1QVG - chains 0 and 2 of the 33 polymer chains in the assembly; structure by X-ray diffraction, 2.90 A resolution.

[Chain 0]
Molecule: 23S ribosomal RNA
Source organism: Haloarcula marismortui
Sequence (2922 nucleotides; row label = number of the first residue in the row):
     2 UUGGCUACUA UGCCAGCUGG UGGAUUGCUC GGCUCAGGCG CUGAUGAAGG ACGUGCCAAG
    62 CUGCGAUAAG CCAUGGGGAG CCGCACGGAG GCGAAGAACC AUGGAUUUCC GAAUGAGAAU
   122 CUCUCUAACA AUUGCUUCGC GCAAUGAGGA ACCCCGAGAA CUGAAACAUC UCAGUAUCGG
   182 GAGGAACAGA AAACGCAAUG UGAUGUCGUU AGUAACCGCG AGUGAACGCG AUACAGCCCA
   242 AACCGAAGCC CUCACGGGCA AUGUGGUGUC AGGGCUACCU CUCAUCAGCC GACCGUCUCG
   302 ACGAAGUCUC UUGGAACAGA GCGUGAUACA GGGUGACAAC CCCGUACUCG AGACCAGUAC
   362 GACGUGCGGU AGUGCCAGAG UAGCGGGGGU UGGAUAUCCC UCGCGAAUAA CGCAGGCAUC
   422 GACUGCGAAG GCUAAACACA ACCUGAGACC GAUAGUGAAC AAGUAGUGUG AACGAACGCU
   482 GCAAAGUACC CUCAGAAGGG AGGCGAAAUA GAGCAUGAAA UCAGUUGGCG AUCGAGCGAC
   542 AGGGCAUACA AGGUCCCUCG ACGAAUGACC GACGCGCGAG CGUCCAGUAA GACUCACGGG
   602 AAGCCGAUGU UCUGUCGUAC GUUUUGAAAA ACGAGCCAGG GAGUGUGUCU GCAUGGCAAG
   662 UCUAACCGGA GUAUCCGGGG AGGCACAGGG AAACCGACAU GGCCGCAGGG CUUUGCCCGA
   722 GGGCCGCCGU CUUCAAGGGC GGGGAGCCAU GUGGACACGA CCCGAAUCCG GACGAUCUAC
   782 GCAUGGACAA GAUGAAGCGU GCCGAAAGGC ACGUGGAAGU CUGUUAGAGU UGGUGUCCUA
   842 CAAUACCCUC UCGUGAUCUA UGUGUAGGGG UGAAAGGCCC AUCGAGUCCG GCAACAGCUG
   902 GUUCCAAUCG AAACAUGUCG AAGCAUGACC UCCGCCGAGG UAGUCUGUGA GGUAGAGCGA
   962 CCGAUUGGUG UGUCCGCCUC CGAGAGGAGU CGGCACACCU GUCAAACUCC AAACUUACAG
  1022 ACGCCGUUUG ACGCGGGGAU UCCGGUGCGC GGGGUAAGCC UGUGUACCAG GAGGGGAACA
  1082 ACCCAGAGAU AGGUUAAGGU CCCCAAGUGU GGAUUAAGUG UAAUCCUCUG AAGGUGGUCU
  1142 CGAGCCCUAG ACAGCCGGGA GGUGAGCUUA GAAGCAGCUA CCCUCUAAGA AAAGCGUAAC
  1202 AGCUUACCGG CCGAGGUUUG AGGCGCCCAA AAUGAUCGGG ACUCAAAUCC ACCACCGAGA
  1262 CCUGUCCGUA CCACUCAUAC UGGUAAUCGA GUAGAUUGGC GCUCUAAUUG GAUGGAAGUA
  1322 GGGGUGAAAA CUCCUAUGGA CCGAUUAGUG ACGAAAAUCC UGGCCAUAGU AGCAGCGAUA
  1382 GUCGGGUGAG AACCCCGACG GCCUAAUGGA UAAGGGUUCC UCAGCACUGC UGAUCAGCUG
  1442 AGGGUUAGCC GGUCCUAAGU CAUACCGCAA CUCGACUAUG ACGAAAUGGG AAACGGGUUA
  1502 AUAUUCCCGU GCCACUAUGC AGUGAAAGUU GACGCCCUGG GGUCGAUCAC GCUGGGCAUU
  1562 CGCCCAGUCG AACCGUCCAA CUCCGUGGAA GCCGUAAUGG CAGGAAGCGG ACGAACGGCG
  1622 GCAUAGGGAA ACGUGAUUCA ACCUGGGGCC CAUGAAAAGA CGAGCAUAGU GUCCGUACCG
  1682 AGAACCGACA CAGGUGUCCA UGGCGGCGAA AGCCAAGGCC UGUCGGGAGC AACCAACGUU
  1742 AGGGAAUUCG GCAAGUUAGU CCCGUACCUU CGGAAGAAGG GAUGCCUGCU CCGGAACGGA
  1802 GCAGGUCGCA GUGACUCGGA AGCUCGGACU GUCUAGUAAC AACAUAGGUG ACCGCAAAUC
  1862 CGCAAGGACU CGUACGGUCA CUGAAUCCUG CCCAGUGCAG GUAUCUGAAC ACCUCGUACA
  1922 AGAGGACGAA GGACCUGUCA ACGGCGGGGG UAACUAUGAC CCUCUUAAGG UAGCGUAGUA
  1982 CCUUGCCGCA UCAGUAGCGG CUUGCAUGAA UGGAUUAACC AGAGCUUCAC UGUCCCAACG
  2042 UUGGGCCCGG UGAACUGUAC AUUCCAGUGC GGAGUCUGGA GACACCCAGG GGGAAGCGAA
  2102 GACCCUAUGG AGCUUUACUG CAGGCUGUCG CUGAGACGUG GUCGCCGAUG UGCAGCAUAG
  2162 GUAGGAGACA CUACACAGGU ACCCGCGCUA GCGGGCCACC GAGUCAACAG UGAAAUACUA
  2222 CCCGUCGGUG ACUGCGACUC UCACUCCGGG AGGAGGACAC CGAUAGCCGG GCAGUUUGAC
  2282 UGGGGCGGUA CGCGCUCGAA AAGAUAUCGA GCGCGCCCUA UGGCUAUCUC AGCCGGGACA
  2342 GAGACCCGGC GAAGAGUGCA AGAGCAAAAG AUAGCUUGAC AGUGUUCUUC CCAACGAGGA
  2402 ACGCUGACGC GAAAGCGUGG UCUAGCGAAC CAAUUAGCCU GCUUGAUGCG GGCAAUUGAU
  2462 GACAGAAAAG CUACCCUAGG GAUAACAGAG UCGUCACUCG CAAGAGCACA UAUCGACCGA
  2522 GUGGCUUGCU ACCUCGAUGU CGGUUCCCUC CAUCCUGCCC GUGCAGAAGC GGGCAAGGGU
  2582 GAGGUUGUUC GCCUAUUAAA GGAGGUCGUG AGCUGGGUUU AGACCGUCGU GAGACAGGUC
  2642 GGCUGCUAUC UACUGGGUGU GUAAUGGUGU CUGACAAGAA CGACCGUAUA GUACGAGAGG
  2702 AACUACGGUU GGUGGCCACU GGUGUACCGG UUGUUCGAGA GAGCACGUGC CGGGUAGCCA
  2762 CGCCACACGG GGUAAGAGCU GAACGCAUCU AAGCUCGAAA CCCACUUGGA AAAGAGACAC
  2822 CGCCGAGGUC CCGCGUACAA GACGCGGUCG AUAGACUCGG GGUGUGCGCG UCGAGGUAAC
  2882 GAGACGUUAA GCCCACGAGC ACUAACAGAC CAAAGCCAUC AU
Not modelled in the structure: 2-9, 126-127, 715, 971-998, 1560, 1952-1963, 2137-2236, 2339-2343, 2665-2666, 2915-2923
Metal / ion sites: Mg2+ site 1 near G28 (its only coordinating residue here); Na+ site 1: C40, G41; Na+ site 2: G56, A59, G61; Na+ site 3 near U108 (its only coordinating residue here); Mg2+ site 2: A114, U115; Na+ site 4: C141, G142; Na+ site 5 near U146 (its only coordinating residue here); Mg2+ site 3: C162, U163, U2276; K+ site 1: C162, U163, U172; Mg2+ site 4: A165, A167, C168; Na+ site 6: A165, A166, A167; Mg2+ site 5: A166, G219; 60 more Na+ sites not listed; 96 more Mg2+ sites not listed; 1 more K+ sites not listed
Reported in the primary citation:
  - conformationally variable residues (side-chain flip): U2541, U2619, U2620

[Chain 2]
Name: 50S ribosomal protein L44E
Source organism: Haloarcula marismortui
Reference sequence: P32411 (RL44_HALMA); numbering as in UniProt (aligned over 1-92)
Amino-acid sequence (92 residues; each row starts with the number of its first residue):
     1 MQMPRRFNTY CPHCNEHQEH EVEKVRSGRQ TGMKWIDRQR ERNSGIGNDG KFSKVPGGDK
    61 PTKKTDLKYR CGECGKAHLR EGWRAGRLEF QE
Metal / ion sites: Cd2+: Cys-11, Cys-14, Cys-71, Cys-74; Mg2+: Gly-45, Gly-47, Asp-49
Reported in the primary citation:
  - binding site for Oligonucleotide CCA: Arg-40, Lys-51, Phe-52, Lys-54, Gly-57

[Interface between chain 0 and chain 2]
Pairs across the interface - 126 pairs, chain 0 then chain 2:
  A169(0) / Asn-48(2)  hydrogen bond to the sugar
  U170(0) / Asn-48(2)  sugar contact
  U170(0) / Gly-50(2)  hydrogen bond to the sugar
  C218(0) / Trp-35(2)  phosphate contact
  C218(0) / Gln-39(2)  hydrogen bond to the phosphate
  C218(0) / Asn-43(2)  hydrogen bond to the phosphate
  G219(0) / Gln-39(2)  hydrogen bond to the phosphate
  G219(0) / Lys-51(2)  phosphate contact
  G219(0) / Lys-54(2)  hydrogen bond to the sugar
  C220(0) / Trp-35(2)  base contact
  C220(0) / Lys-51(2)  salt bridge to the phosphate
  G389(0) / Ile-46(2)  phosphate contact
  G390(0) / Gly-45(2)  phosphate contact
  G390(0) / Ile-46(2)  hydrogen bond to the phosphate
  A395(0) / Arg-42(2)  hydrogen bond to the phosphate
  U396(0) / Trp-35(2)  phosphate contact
  U396(0) / Arg-38(2)  salt bridge to the phosphate
  U396(0) / Arg-42(2)  salt bridge to the phosphate
  C735(0) / Asn-15(2)  hydrogen bond to the base
  A1922(0) / Met-33(2)  base contact
  G1923(0) / Thr-31(2)  hydrogen bond to the sugar
  G1923(0) / Gly-32(2)  sugar contact
  G1923(0) / Met-33(2)  sugar contact
  A1924(0) / Arg-29(2)  hydrogen bond to the sugar
  A1924(0) / Gln-30(2)  sugar contact
  G1925(0) / Arg-29(2)  salt bridge to the phosphate
  U2120(0) / Asn-48(2)  hydrogen bond to the sugar
  U2120(0) / Ser-53(2)  phosphate contact
  G2121(0) / Gly-47(2)  hydrogen bond to the phosphate
  G2121(0) / Asn-48(2)  phosphate contact
  G2121(0) / Ser-53(2)  hydrogen bond to the phosphate
  C2122(0) / Ile-46(2)  phosphate contact
  C2122(0) / Gly-47(2)  hydrogen bond to the phosphate
  G2316(0) / Pro-61(2)  sugar contact
  C2317(0) / Pro-61(2)  phosphate contact
  C2317(0) / Thr-62(2)  hydrogen bond to the phosphate
  C2317(0) / Arg-84(2)  phosphate contact
  C2318(0) / Ala-85(2)  phosphate contact
  C2318(0) / Gly-86(2)  hydrogen bond to the phosphate
  C2319(0) / Met-1(2)  hydrogen bond to the phosphate
  U2320(0) / Met-1(2)  phosphate contact
  U2320(0) / Gln-2(2)  hydrogen bond to the phosphate
  U2320(0) / Met-3(2)  base contact
  U2320(0) / Pro-4(2)  sugar contact
  U2320(0) / Gln-91(2)  hydrogen bond to the sugar
  A2321(0) / Gln-91(2)  hydrogen bond to the phosphate
  U2378(0) / Phe-7(2)  sugar contact
  U2378(0) / Asn-8(2)  hydrogen bond to the phosphate
  G2379(0) / Thr-9(2)  hydrogen bond to the phosphate
  G2379(0) / His-17(2)  salt bridge to the phosphate
  A2380(0) / Met-1(2)  base contact
  A2380(0) / Trp-83(2)  base contact
  C2381(0) / Thr-9(2)  sugar contact
  C2381(0) / Tyr-10(2)  sugar contact
  C2381(0) / Arg-80(2)  hydrogen bond to the sugar
  A2382(0) / Tyr-10(2)  sugar contact
  A2382(0) / Pro-12(2)  sugar contact
  A2382(0) / Arg-80(2)  salt bridge to the phosphate
  G2407(0) / Tyr-10(2)  hydrogen bond to the sugar
  G2407(0) / Asn-15(2)  hydrogen bond to the sugar
  A2408(0) / Tyr-10(2)  sugar contact
  A2408(0) / Asn-15(2)  sugar contact
  A2408(0) / Glu-16(2)  sugar contact
  A2408(0) / His-17(2)  hydrogen bond to the sugar
  C2409(0) / His-17(2)  hydrogen bond to the sugar
  C2427(0) / Lys-60(2)  base contact
  C2427(0) / Arg-84(2)  salt bridge to the phosphate
  G2428(0) / Lys-60(2)  hydrogen bond to the base
  G2428(0) / Lys-64(2)  salt bridge to the phosphate
  G2428(0) / Arg-84(2)  salt bridge to the phosphate
  C2431(0) / Lys-51(2)  sugar contact
  C2432(0) / Ile-36(2)  phosphate contact
  A2433(0) / Gln-30(2)  hydrogen bond to the sugar
  A2433(0) / Lys-34(2)  phosphate contact
  A2433(0) / Ile-36(2)  phosphate contact
  A2434(0) / Ser-27(2)  sugar contact
  A2434(0) / Gly-28(2)  hydrogen bond to the sugar
  A2434(0) / Gln-30(2)  phosphate contact
  A2434(0) / Lys-34(2)  phosphate contact
  U2435(0) / Val-25(2)  sugar contact
  U2435(0) / Arg-26(2)  sugar contact
  U2435(0) / Gly-28(2)  phosphate contact
  U2435(0) / Lys-68(2)  hydrogen bond to the phosphate
  U2435(0) / Leu-79(2)  base contact
  U2436(0) / Lys-68(2)  salt bridge to the phosphate
  U2436(0) / Arg-70(2)  salt bridge to the phosphate
  U2436(0) / Ala-77(2)  hydrogen bond to the sugar
  U2436(0) / His-78(2)  sugar contact
  U2436(0) / Leu-79(2)  sugar contact
  A2437(0) / His-13(2)  sugar contact
  A2437(0) / Arg-70(2)  salt bridge to the phosphate
  A2437(0) / Lys-76(2)  phosphate contact
  A2437(0) / Ala-77(2)  hydrogen bond to the phosphate
  G2438(0) / Lys-76(2)  salt bridge to the phosphate
  C2450(0) / Met-33(2)  phosphate contact
  G2451(0) / Thr-31(2)  hydrogen bond to the phosphate
  G2451(0) / Met-33(2)  phosphate contact
  G2451(0) / Lys-34(2)  salt bridge to the phosphate
  G2451(0) / Trp-35(2)  phosphate contact
  G2451(0) / Arg-38(2)  hydrogen bond to the sugar
  G2452(0) / Lys-34(2)  salt bridge to the phosphate
  G2452(0) / Trp-35(2)  hydrogen bond to the phosphate
  A2456(0) / Leu-79(2)  base contact
  U2457(0) / Arg-80(2)  hydrogen bond to the sugar
  U2457(0) / Glu-81(2)  phosphate contact
  U2457(0) / Gly-82(2)  phosphate contact
  U2458(0) / Lys-64(2)  phosphate contact
  U2458(0) / Thr-65(2)  sugar contact
  U2458(0) / Asp-66(2)  hydrogen bond to the sugar
  U2458(0) / Gly-82(2)  hydrogen bond to the phosphate
  G2459(0) / Lys-63(2)  hydrogen bond to the phosphate
  G2459(0) / Lys-64(2)  hydrogen bond to the phosphate
  A2460(0) / Gly-58(2)  sugar contact
  A2460(0) / Asp-59(2)  phosphate contact
  A2460(0) / Lys-60(2)  hydrogen bond to the phosphate
  A2460(0) / Lys-63(2)  salt bridge to the phosphate
  U2461(0) / Gly-58(2)  phosphate contact
  U2461(0) / Asp-59(2)  hydrogen bond to the phosphate
  U2461(0) / Lys-60(2)  salt bridge to the phosphate
  G2462(0) / Lys-60(2)  hydrogen bond to the base
  G2462(0) / Pro-61(2)  base contact
  A2468(0) / Asn-48(2)  hydrogen bond to the base
  A2468(0) / Gly-50(2)  hydrogen bond to the base
  A2468(0) / Ser-53(2)  base contact
  A2468(0) / Lys-54(2)  salt bridge to the phosphate
  A2468(0) / Val-55(2)  hydrogen bond to the sugar
Also at the interface, not in a pair above, chain 0 (56 interface residues in all): C2119, G2426, A2467, A2469
Also at the interface, not in a pair above, chain 2 (63 interface residues in all): Glu-41, Asp-49

[Summary]
Chain 0 and chain 2 form an interface of 56 and 63 residues respectively, with 48 hydrogen bonds and 18 salt
bridges. Polar pairs include C735(0)/Asn-15(2), G2428(0)/Lys-60(2) and G2462(0)/Lys-60(2). The paper reports a
binding site for Oligonucleotide CCA at Arg-40(2), Lys-51(2) and Phe-52(2) among others; conformational
variability at U2541(0), U2619(0) and U2620(0).
Chain 0 is 23S ribosomal RNA and chain 2 is 50S ribosomal protein L44E, both from Haloarcula marismortui; the
structure, Structure of CCA oligonucleotide bound to the tRNA binding sites of the large ribosomal subunit of
..., was determined by X-ray diffraction (same publication as 1QVF).
